Entry 6OQE (X-ray diffraction, 3.90 A resolution); this record covers chain A.

# Chain A
Molecule: Non-structural protein 1
Source organism: Influenza A virus
UniProtKB: Q20NS3 (Q20NS3_9INFA); the construct has insertions or renumbered stretches relative to UniProt, so the offset changes along the chain: 1-70 = UniProt 1-70; 80-225 = UniProt 85-230
Chain sequence (230 residues; each row starts with the number of its first residue; note: 9 numbers in that range are skipped by the numbering (no residue carries them; nothing is unmodelled there); a row labelled like 70A-70N holds insertion residues (70A, then the next letters in order)):
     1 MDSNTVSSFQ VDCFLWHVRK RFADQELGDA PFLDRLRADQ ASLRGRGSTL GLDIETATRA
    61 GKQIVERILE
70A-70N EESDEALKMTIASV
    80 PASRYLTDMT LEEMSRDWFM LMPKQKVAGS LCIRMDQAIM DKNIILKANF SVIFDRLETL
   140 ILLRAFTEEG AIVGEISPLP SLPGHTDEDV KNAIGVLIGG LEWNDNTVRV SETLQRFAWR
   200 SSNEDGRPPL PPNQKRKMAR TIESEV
Unresolved in the structure: 1-4, 70A-70N, 198-225
Differences from the reference sequence: engineered mutation Ala38 (Arg in Q20NS3), Ala41 (Lys in Q20NS3)
UniProt features mapped onto this chain:
  - region: Val175 to Pro210 (CPSF4-binding), Ala218 to Val225 (PABPN1-binding)
  - motif: Ile132 to Leu141 (Nuclear export signal)

# Summary
Chain A is Non-structural protein 1 (Influenza A virus); the structure, X-ray structure of H6N6-NS1
delta(80-84) R38A K41A mutant, was determined by X-ray diffraction (same publication as 6NRL and 6O01).
